7C97 - chains C and F of the 11 polymer chains in the assembly; structure by electron microscopy, 3.68 A resolution.

Chain C:
Protein: DNA-directed RNA polymerase subunit beta
From: Escherichia coli (strain K12)
Notes: EC 2.7.7.6
UniProt: P0A8V2 (RPOB_ECOLI); numbering as in UniProt (aligned over 1-1342)
Chain sequence (1342 residues; row label = number of the first residue in the row):
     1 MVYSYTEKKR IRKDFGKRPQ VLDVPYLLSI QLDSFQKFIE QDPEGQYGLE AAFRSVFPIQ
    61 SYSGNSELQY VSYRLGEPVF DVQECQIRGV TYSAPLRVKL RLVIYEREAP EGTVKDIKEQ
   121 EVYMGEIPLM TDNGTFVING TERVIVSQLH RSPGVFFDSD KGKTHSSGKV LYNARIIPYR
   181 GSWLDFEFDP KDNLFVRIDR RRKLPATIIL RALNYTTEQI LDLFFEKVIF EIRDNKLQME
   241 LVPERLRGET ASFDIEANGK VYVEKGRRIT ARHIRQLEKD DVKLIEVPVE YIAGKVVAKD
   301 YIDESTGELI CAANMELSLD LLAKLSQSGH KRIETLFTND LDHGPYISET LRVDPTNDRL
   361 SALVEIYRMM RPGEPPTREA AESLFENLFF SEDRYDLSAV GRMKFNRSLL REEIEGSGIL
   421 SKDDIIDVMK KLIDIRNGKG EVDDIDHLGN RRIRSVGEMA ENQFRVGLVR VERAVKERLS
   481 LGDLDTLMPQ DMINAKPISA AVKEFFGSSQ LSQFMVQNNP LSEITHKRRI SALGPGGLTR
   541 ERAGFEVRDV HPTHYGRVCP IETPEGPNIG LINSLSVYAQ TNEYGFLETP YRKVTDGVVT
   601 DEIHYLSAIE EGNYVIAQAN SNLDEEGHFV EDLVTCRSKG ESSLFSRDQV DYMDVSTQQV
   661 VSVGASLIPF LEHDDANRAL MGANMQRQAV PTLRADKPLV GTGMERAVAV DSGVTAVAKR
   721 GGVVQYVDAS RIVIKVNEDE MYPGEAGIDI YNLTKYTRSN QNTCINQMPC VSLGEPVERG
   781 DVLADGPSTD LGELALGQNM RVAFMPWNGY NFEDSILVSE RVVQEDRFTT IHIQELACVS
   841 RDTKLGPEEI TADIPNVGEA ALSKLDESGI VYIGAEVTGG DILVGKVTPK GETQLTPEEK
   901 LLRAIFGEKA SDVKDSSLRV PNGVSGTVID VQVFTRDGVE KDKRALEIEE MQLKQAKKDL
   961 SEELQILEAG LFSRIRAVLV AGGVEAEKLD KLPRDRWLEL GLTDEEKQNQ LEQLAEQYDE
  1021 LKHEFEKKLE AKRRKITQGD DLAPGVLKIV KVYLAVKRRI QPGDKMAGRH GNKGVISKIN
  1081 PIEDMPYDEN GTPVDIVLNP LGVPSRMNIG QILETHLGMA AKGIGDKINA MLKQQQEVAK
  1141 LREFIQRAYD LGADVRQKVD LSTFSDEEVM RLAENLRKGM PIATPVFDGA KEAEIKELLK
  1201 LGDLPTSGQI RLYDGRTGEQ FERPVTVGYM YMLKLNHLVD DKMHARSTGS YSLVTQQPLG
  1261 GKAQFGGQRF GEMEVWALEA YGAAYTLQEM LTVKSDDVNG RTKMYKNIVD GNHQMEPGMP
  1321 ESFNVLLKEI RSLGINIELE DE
Disordered / not traced: 1-2
Construct notes: engineered mutation Val516 (Asp in P0A8V2)
Swiss-Prot annotation at these positions:
  - modified residue (N6-acetyllysine): Lys1022, Lys1200
  - mutagenesis: Ile561 (I561S: Resistant to antibiotics salinamide A and B), Ile569 (I569S: Resistant to antibiotics salinamide A and B), Ala665 (A665E: Resistant to antibiotics salinamide A and B), Asp675 (D675A/G: Resistant to antibiotics salinamide A and B), Asn677 (N677H/K: Resistant to antibiotics salinamide A and B), Leu680 (L680M: Resistant to antibiotics salinamide A and B), Glu813 (E813K: Disrupts the enzyme's active center)

Chain F:
Protein: RNA polymerase sigma factor RpoD
From: Escherichia coli
UniProt: Q0P6L9 (Q0P6L9_ECOLX); residue numbers follow UniProt; this construct covers 1-613
Chain sequence (613 residues; each row starts with the number of its first residue):
     1 MEQNPQSQLK LLVTRGKEQG YLTYAEVNDH LPEDIVDSDQ IEDIIQMIND MGIQVMEEAP
    61 DADDLMLAEN TADEDAAEAA AQVLSSVESE IGRTTDPVRM YMREMGTVEL LTREGEIDIA
   121 KRIEDGINQV QCSVAEYPEA ITYLLEQYDR VEAEEARLSD LITGFVDPNA EEDLAPTATH
   181 VGSELSQEDL DDDEDEDEED GDDDSADDDN SIDPELAREK FAELRAQYVV TRDTIKAKGR
   241 SHATAQEEIL KLSEVFKQFR LVPKQFDYLV NSMRVMMDRV RTQERLIMKL CVEQCKMPKK
   301 NFITLFTGNE TSDTWFNAAI AMNKPWSEKL HDVSEEVHRA LQKLQQIEEE TGLTIEQVKD
   361 INRRMSIGEA KARRAKKEMV EANLRLVISI AKKYTNRGLQ FLDLIQEGNI GLMKAVDKFE
   421 YRRGYKFSTY ATWWIRQAIT RSIADQARTI RIPVHMIETI NKLNRISRQM LQEMGREPTP
   481 EELAERMLMP EDKIRKVLKI AKEPISMETP IGDDEDSHLG DFIEDTTLEL PLDSATTESL
   541 RAATHDVLAG LTAREAKVLR MRFGIDMNTD YTLEEVGKQF DVTRERIRQI EAKALRKLRH
   601 PSRSEVLRSF LDD
Disordered / not traced: 1-89, 168-212, 237-242, 613

How chain C and chain F interact:
Contacting residue pairs (48; chain C residue first):
  Tyr123(C) with Gln472(F), hydrogen bond (backbone-side chain); Gly475(F)
  Pro372(C) with Gly92(F); Arg99(F)
  Gly373(C) with Glu90(F); Gly92(F); Thr94(F); Arg103(F), hydrogen bond (backbone-side chain)
  Gln490(C) with Gln472(F); Glu473(F)
  Ile493(C) with Gln472(F)
  Asn494(C) with Arg468(F), hydrogen bond
  Asn856(C) with Asp612(F)
  Pro897(C) with Gly564(F)
  Glu898(C) with Thr544(F); Asp566(F)
  Glu899(C) with Leu540(F)
  Leu901(C) with Leu548(F), hydrophobic; Phe563(F), hydrophobic; Ile565(F), hydrophobic
  Leu902(C) with Leu607(F), hydrophobic; Phe610(F), hydrophobic
  Ile905(C) with Arg599(F); Leu607(F), hydrophobic
  Phe906(C) with Ser604(F); Arg608(F); Leu611(F), hydrophobic
  Glu908(C) with Leu611(F); Asp612(F)
  Arg936(C) with Arg495(F)
  Asp937(C) with Arg495(F)
  Gly1045(C) with Lys499(F)
  Thr1248(C) with Pro531(F)
  Ser1250(C) with Glu524(F)
  Tyr1251(C) with Glu524(F); Asp525(F), hydrogen bond (backbone-backbone); Leu528(F), hydrophobic
  Leu1253(C) with Ile523(F); Asp525(F)
  Gln1256(C) with Asp525(F); Leu528(F)
  Leu1259(C) with Asp521(F); Phe522(F)
  Gly1261(C) with Glu524(F)
  Lys1262(C) with Glu524(F)
  Tyr1305(C) with Pro531(F)
  Lys1306(C) with Ser534(F), hydrogen bond; Ala535(F)
Other interface residues (no listed pair), chain C (45 interface residues in all): Arg97, Val122, Glu126, Arg368, Arg371, Glu374, Pro375, Glu477, Ala495, Lys496, Asp842, Lys900, Ala904, Pro1044, Ser1252, Arg1301, Thr1302
Other interface residues (no listed pair), chain F (44 interface residues in all): Lys393, Leu471, Arg476, Leu498, Lys502, Gly520, Leu532, Glu538, Arg541, Leu598

Overview:
45 residues of chain C face 44 of chain F across their interface; the contacts include 5 hydrogen bonds. Among
the polar pairs are Tyr123(C)-Gln472(F), Gly373(C)-Arg103(F) and Asn494(C)-Arg468(F). Curated annotation
(UniProt) lists 7 mutagenesis sites on chain C.
Here chain C is DNA-directed RNA polymerase subunit beta (Escherichia coli (strain K12)) and chain F is RNA
polymerase sigma factor RpoD (Escherichia coli). Entry 7C97 (Cryo-EM structure of an Escherichia coli
RNAP-promoter open complex (RPo) with SspA) was determined by electron microscopy.
